PDB entry 6YX6 | X-ray diffraction, 1.50 A resolution | chains A and B

== Chain A (and B) ==
Protein: Multi-sensor hybrid histidine kinase
Source organism: Chloroflexus aggregans (strain MD-66 / DSM 9485)
Notes: chain B of this document is another copy of the same molecule, construct and numbering; everything in this record applies to it too
UniProtKB: B8GAY9 (B8GAY9_CHLAD); residues 47-153 here = UniProt positions 47-153
Sequence (113 residues; each row starts with the number of its first residue):
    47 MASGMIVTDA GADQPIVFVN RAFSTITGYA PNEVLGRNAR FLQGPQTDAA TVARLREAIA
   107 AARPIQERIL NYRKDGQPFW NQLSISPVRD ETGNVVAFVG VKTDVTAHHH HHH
Not modelled in the structure: 47, 153-159
Construct notes: engineered mutation Ala-85 (Cys in B8GAY9), Lys-148 (Gln in B8GAY9); expression tag (154-159)
Ligand contacts: FMN (flavin mononucleotide): Ile-52, Thr-54, Gln-60, Asn-84, Ala-85, Arg-86, Leu-88, Gln-89, Val-98, Leu-101, Arg-102, Ile-105, Ile-115, Asn-117, Asn-127, Leu-129, Ile-131, Phe-144, Val-145, Gly-146
Reported in the primary citation:
  - conformationally variable residues: Lys-148

== Chain A / chain B interface ==
Pairs across the interface - 31 pairs, chain A then chain B:
  Ser-49(A) / Asp-136(B)  hydrogen bond
  Ser-49(A) / Val-142(B)
  Met-51(A) / Val-53(B)  hydrophobic
  Met-51(A) / Ala-143(B)  hydrophobic
  Val-53(A) / Met-51(B)  hydrophobic
  Val-63(A) / Phe-64(B)
  Phe-64(A) / Val-63(B)
  Phe-64(A) / Phe-64(B)  hydrophobic
  Gln-112(A) / Glu-137(B)
  Gln-128(A) / Glu-137(B)  hydrogen bond
  Leu-129(A) / Glu-137(B)
  Ser-130(A) / Glu-137(B)
  Val-134(A) / Val-145(B)  hydrophobic
  Val-134(A) / Val-147(B)  hydrophobic
  Asp-136(A) / Ser-49(B)  hydrogen bond
  Asp-136(A) / Val-147(B)
  Asp-136(A) / Thr-149(B)
  Glu-137(A) / Gln-112(B)
  Glu-137(A) / Gln-128(B)  hydrogen bond
  Glu-137(A) / Leu-129(B)
  Glu-137(A) / Ser-130(B)
  Glu-137(A) / Thr-149(B)  hydrogen bond (backbone-side chain)
  Thr-138(A) / Thr-149(B)
  Val-142(A) / Ser-49(B)
  Ala-143(A) / Met-51(B)  hydrophobic
  Val-145(A) / Val-134(B)  hydrophobic
  Val-147(A) / Val-134(B)  hydrophobic
  Val-147(A) / Asp-136(B)
  Thr-149(A) / Asp-136(B)
  Thr-149(A) / Glu-137(B)  hydrogen bond (side chain-backbone)
  Thr-149(A) / Thr-138(B)
Other interface residues (no listed pair), chain A (21 interface residues in all): Asn-66, Arg-135, Asp-150
Other interface residues (no listed pair), chain B (21 interface residues in all): Asn-66, Arg-135, Asp-150

== Overview ==
Chain A and chain B each contribute 21 residues to their interface, with 6 hydrogen bonds. Polar contacts
include Ser-49(A)/Asp-136(B), Gln-128(A)/Glu-137(B) and Glu-137(A)/Thr-149(B). Bound to chain A: flavin
mononucleotide. The paper reports conformational variability at Lys-148(A).
Chain A and chain B are both Multi-sensor hybrid histidine kinase (Chloroflexus aggregans (strain MD-66 / DSM
9485)); the structure, Structure of Chloroflexus aggregans flavin based fluorescent protein (CagFbFP) Q148K
variant (no morpholine), was determined by X-ray diffraction (same publication as 6YX4, 6YXB, 7AB6, 7AB7 and
7ABY).
